PDB entry 7L3N | electron microscopy, 3.27 A resolution | chains A and B of the 5 polymer chains in the assembly

[Chain A (and B)]
Molecule: Spike glycoprotein
From: Severe acute respiratory syndrome coronavirus 2
Notes: chain B of this document is another copy of the same molecule, construct and numbering; everything in this record applies to it too
Reference sequence: P0DTC2 (SPIKE_SARS2); residue numbers follow UniProt; this construct covers 13-1208
Sequence (1276 residues; each row starts with the number of its first residue):
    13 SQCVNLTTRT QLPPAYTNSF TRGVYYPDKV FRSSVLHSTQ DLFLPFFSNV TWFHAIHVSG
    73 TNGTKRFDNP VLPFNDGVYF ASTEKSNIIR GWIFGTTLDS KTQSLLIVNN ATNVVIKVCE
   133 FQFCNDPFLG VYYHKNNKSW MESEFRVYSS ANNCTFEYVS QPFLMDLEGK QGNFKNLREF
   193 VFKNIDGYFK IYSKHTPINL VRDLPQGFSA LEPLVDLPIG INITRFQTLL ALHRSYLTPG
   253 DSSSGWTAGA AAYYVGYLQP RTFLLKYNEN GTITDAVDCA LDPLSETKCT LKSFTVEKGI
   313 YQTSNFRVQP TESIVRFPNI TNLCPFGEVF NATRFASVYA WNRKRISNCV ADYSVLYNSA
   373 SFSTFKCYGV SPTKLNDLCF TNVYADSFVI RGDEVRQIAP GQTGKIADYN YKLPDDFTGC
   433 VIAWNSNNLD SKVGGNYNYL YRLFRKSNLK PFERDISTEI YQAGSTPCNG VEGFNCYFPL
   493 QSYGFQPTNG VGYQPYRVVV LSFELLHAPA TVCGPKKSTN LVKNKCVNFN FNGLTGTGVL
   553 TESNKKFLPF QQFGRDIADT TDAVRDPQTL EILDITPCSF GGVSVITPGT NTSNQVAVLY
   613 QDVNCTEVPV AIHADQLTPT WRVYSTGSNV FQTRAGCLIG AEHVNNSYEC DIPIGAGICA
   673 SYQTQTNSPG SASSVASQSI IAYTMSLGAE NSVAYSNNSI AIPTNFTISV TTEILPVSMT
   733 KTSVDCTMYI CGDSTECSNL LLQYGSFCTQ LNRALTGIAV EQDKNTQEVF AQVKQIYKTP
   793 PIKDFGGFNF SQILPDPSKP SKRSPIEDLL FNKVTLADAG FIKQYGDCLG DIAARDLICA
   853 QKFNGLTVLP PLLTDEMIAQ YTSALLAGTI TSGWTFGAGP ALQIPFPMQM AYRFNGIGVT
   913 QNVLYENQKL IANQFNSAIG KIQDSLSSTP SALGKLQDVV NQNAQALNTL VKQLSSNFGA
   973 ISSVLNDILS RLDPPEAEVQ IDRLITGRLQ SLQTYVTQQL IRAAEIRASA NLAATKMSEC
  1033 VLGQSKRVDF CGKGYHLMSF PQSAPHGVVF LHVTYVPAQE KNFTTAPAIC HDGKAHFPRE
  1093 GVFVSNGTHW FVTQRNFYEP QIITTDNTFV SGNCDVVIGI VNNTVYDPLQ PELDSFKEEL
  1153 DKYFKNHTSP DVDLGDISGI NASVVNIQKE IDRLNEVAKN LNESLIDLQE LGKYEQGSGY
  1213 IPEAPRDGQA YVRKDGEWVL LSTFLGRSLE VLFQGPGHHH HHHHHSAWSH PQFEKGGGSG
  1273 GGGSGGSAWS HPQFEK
Disordered / not traced: 13-26, 67-78, 96-98, 143-155, 177-186, 247-260, 336-526, 621-639, 673-686, 829-852, 1147-1288 (chain B: 13-26, 67-80, 142-154, 177-186, 210-216, 243-262, 621-637, 673-686, 829-852, 1147-1288)
Differences from the reference sequence: conflict G682 (Arg in P0DTC2), S683 (Arg in P0DTC2), S685 (Arg in P0DTC2), P817 (Phe in P0DTC2), P892 (Ala in P0DTC2), P899 (Ala in P0DTC2), P942 (Ala in P0DTC2), P986 (Lys in P0DTC2), P987 (Val in P0DTC2); expression tag (1209-1288)
UniProt features mapped onto this chain:
  - region: N280 to C301 (Putative superantigen), R403 to D405 (Integrin-binding motif), N448 to F456 (Immunodominant HLA epitope recognized by the CD8+), P681, A684 (Putative superantigen), S816 to Y837 (Fusion peptide 1), K835 to F855 (Fusion peptide 2), D1163 to E1202 (Heptad repeat 2)
  - site: R815, S816 (Cleavage)
  - glycosylation: N17 (N-linked (GlcNAc...) (complex) asparagine), N61 (N-linked (GlcNAc...) (hybrid) asparagine), N74 (N-linked (GlcNAc...) (complex) asparagine), N122 (N-linked (GlcNAc...) (hybrid) asparagine), N149 (N-linked (GlcNAc...) (complex) asparagine), N165 (N-linked (GlcNAc...) (complex) asparagine), N234 (N-linked (GlcNAc...) (high mannose) asparagine), N282 (N-linked (GlcNAc...) (complex) asparagine), T323 (O-linked (GalNAc) threonine), S325 (O-linked (HexNAc...) serine), N331 (N-linked (GlcNAc...) (complex) asparagine), N343 (N-linked (GlcNAc...) (complex) asparagine), N603 (N-linked (GlcNAc...) (hybrid) asparagine), N616 (N-linked (GlcNAc...) (complex) asparagine), N657 (N-linked (GlcNAc...) (complex) asparagine), T676 (O-linked (GlcNAc...) threonine), T678 (O-linked (GlcNAc...) threonine), N709 (N-linked (GlcNAc...) (high mannose) asparagine), N717 (N-linked (GlcNAc...) (hybrid) asparagine), N801 (N-linked (GlcNAc...) (hybrid) asparagine) and 6 more in UniProt
  - natural variant: S13 (S13I: In strain: Epsilon/B.1.427/B.1.429), L18 (L18F: In strain: Beta/B.1.351, Gamma/P.1 and 1 more), T19 (T19I: In strain: Omicron/BQ.1.1, Omicron/XBB.1.5 and 1 more; T19R: In strain: Delta/B.1.617.2, Omicron/BA.2 and 4 more), T20 (T20N: In strain: Gamma/P.1), L24 to A27 (sequence variant, change not given here; In strain: Omicron/BA.2, Omicron/BA.2.12.1 and 6 more), P26 (P26S: In strain: Gamma/P.1), Q52 (Q52H: In strain: Omicron/EG.5.1), A67 (A67V: In strain: Eta/B.1.525, Omicron/BA.1), H69 to V70 (deletion: In strain: Alpha/B.1.1.7, Eta/B.1.525 and 5 more), G75 (G75V: In strain: Lambda/C.37), T76 (T76I: In strain: Lambda/C.37), D80 (D80A: In strain: Beta/B.1.351), 81 further natural variant entries in UniProt
  - mutagenesis: H69 to V70 (Increased incorporation of cleaved spike into virions), N121 (N121Q: Partial loss of biliverdin affinity), R190 (R190K: Partial loss of biliverdin affinity), N234 (N234Q: Increased resistance to neutralizing antibodies), N331 (N331Q: Reduced viral infectivity), N343 (N343Q: Reduced viral infectivity), L452 (L452R: Increased resistance to neutralizing antibodies. Decreases HLA binding to NF9 epitope. Increased binding affinity to human ACE2), Y453 (Y453F: Decreased HLA binding to NF9 epitope. Increased binding affinity to human ACE2), A475 (A475V: Increased resistance to neutralizing antibodies), V483 (V483A: Increased resistance to neutralizing antibodies), E484 (E484D: Increased replication in human TMEM106B overexpressing cells), F490 (F490L: Increased resistance to neutralizing antibodies and human covalescent sera neutralization), 12 further mutagenesis entries in UniProt
Cystine bridges: C131-C166, C291-C301, C538-C590, C617-C649, C662-C671, C738-C760, C743-C749, C1032-C1043, C1082-C1126
Glycans and other covalent adducts: N-acetylglucosamine (NAG) linked to N709, N717, N801, N1074, N1098, N1134

[Chain A / chain B interface]
Contacting residue pairs (133; chain A residue first):
  N317(A) - D737(B)  hydrogen bond
  R319(A) - M740(B)
  K558(A) - N282(B)
  F559(A) - F43(B)  hydrophobic
  L560(A) - N282(B)
  L560(A) - G283(B)
  F562(A) - Y38(B)  hydrophobic
  F562(A) - K41(B)
  F562(A) - E224(B)
  F562(A) - P225(B)
  Q563(A) - K41(B)
  Q563(A) - V42(B)
  Q563(A) - F43(B)
  Q564(A) - K41(B)  hydrogen bond
  F565(A) - V42(B)
  F565(A) - F43(B)  hydrogen bond (backbone-backbone)
  G566(A) - F43(B)
  R567(A) - V42(B)
  R567(A) - F43(B)  hydrogen bond (backbone-backbone)
  R567(A) - R44(B)
  I569(A) - V47(B)  hydrophobic
  I569(A) - K304(B)
  A570(A) - V963(B)
  F592(A) - K854(B)  hydrogen bond (backbone-side chain)
  F592(A) - F855(B)
  F592(A) - G857(B)
  D614(A) - K854(B)  hydrogen bond (backbone-side chain)
  D614(A) - T859(B)  hydrogen bond
  P665(A) - L864(B)  hydrophobic
  A668(A) - P862(B)  hydrophobic
  A668(A) - P863(B)  hydrogen bond (backbone-backbone)
  A668(A) - L864(B)
  A668(A) - T866(B)
  G669(A) - L864(B)  hydrogen bond (backbone-backbone)
  G669(A) - M869(B)
  M697(A) - L864(B)  hydrophobic
  M697(A) - L865(B)  hydrophobic
  M697(A) - M869(B)  hydrophobic
  L699(A) - I788(B)  hydrophobic
  L699(A) - M869(B)
  L699(A) - Q872(B)
  L699(A) - Y873(B)
  A701(A) - Q787(B)
  A701(A) - I788(B)  hydrogen bond (backbone-backbone)
  E702(A) - I788(B)
  E702(A) - K790(B)
  N703(A) - Q787(B)  hydrogen bond
  N703(A) - I788(B)  hydrogen bond (backbone-backbone)
  N703(A) - Y789(B)
  N703(A) - K790(B)
  S704(A) - K790(B)
  V705(A) - Y789(B)  hydrophobic
  V705(A) - K790(B)
  V705(A) - T883(B)
  V705(A) - Q895(B)
  A706(A) - Q895(B)
  Y707(A) - P792(B)  hydrophobic
  Y707(A) - D796(B)
  Y707(A) - F797(B)  hydrophobic
  Y707(A) - I896(B)
  Y707(A) - P897(B)  hydrophobic
  Y707(A) - F898(B)  hydrogen bond (side chain-backbone)
  S708(A) - P897(B)
  N709(A) - P897(B)
  S711(A) - Q895(B)
  S711(A) - P897(B)
  I712(A) - Q895(B)
  I712(A) - I896(B)  hydrophobic
  I712(A) - M900(B)  hydrophobic
  A713(A) - L894(B)
  A713(A) - Q895(B)  hydrogen bond (backbone-backbone)
  P715(A) - L894(B)
  Q957(A) - R765(B)
  T961(A) - S758(B)  hydrogen bond
  T961(A) - Q762(B)  hydrogen bond
  Q965(A) - Y756(B)
  Q965(A) - G757(B)
  Q965(A) - S758(B)  hydrogen bond (side chain-backbone)
  Q965(A) - F759(B)
  S968(A) - G757(B)
  F970(A) - Q755(B)  hydrogen bond (backbone-backbone)
  F970(A) - Y756(B)  hydrophobic
  G971(A) - Q755(B)
  P987(A) - D427(B)
  R995(A) - D994(B)  salt bridge
  S1003(A) - F759(B)
  T1006(A) - Q762(B)
  T1006(A) - Q1005(B)
  T1009(A) - T1009(B)
  Q1010(A) - L1012(B)
  I1013(A) - L1012(B)  hydrophobic
  E1017(A) - R1019(B)  salt bridge
  R1039(A) - T1027(B)
  R1039(A) - E1031(B)  salt bridge
  R1039(A) - R1039(B)
  V1040(A) - S1030(B)
  V1040(A) - E1031(B)
  D1041(A) - S1030(B)
  F1042(A) - E1031(B)
  K1045(A) - G889(B)
  K1045(A) - A890(B)  hydrogen bond (side chain-backbone)
  K1045(A) - G891(B)
  G1046(A) - A890(B)
  Y1047(A) - W886(B)
  Y1047(A) - A890(B)
  V1068(A) - A890(B)
  P1069(A) - P892(B)
  E1072(A) - P892(B)
  E1072(A) - L894(B)
  T1077(A) - P897(B)
  T1077(A) - M900(B)
  P1079(A) - Y917(B)
  F1089(A) - N914(B)
  F1089(A) - Y917(B)  hydrophobic
  P1090(A) - Q913(B)  hydrogen bond (backbone-side chain)
  R1091(A) - D1118(B)  salt bridge
  V1094(A) - Y904(B)
  R1107(A) - Y904(B)
  F1121(A) - T912(B)
  V1122(A) - Q1113(B)  hydrogen bond (backbone-side chain)
  S1123(A) - N914(B)  hydrogen bond
  S1123(A) - E918(B)  hydrogen bond
  S1123(A) - E1111(B)  hydrogen bond
  V1128(A) - Y917(B)
  V1128(A) - E918(B)
  V1129(A) - Y917(B)  hydrophobic
  I1130(A) - Y917(B)
  I1130(A) - Q920(B)
  I1130(A) - K921(B)
  L1141(A) - L1141(B)  hydrophobic
  L1141(A) - E1144(B)
  L1145(A) - E1144(B)
  L1145(A) - L1145(B)  hydrophobic
Also at the interface, not in a pair above, chain A (88 interface residues in all): Q314, K557, D571, T572, Q613, R646, A647, C662, G667, G700, N710, N969, G999, Q1002, A1070, A1078
Also at the interface, not in a pair above, chain B (92 interface residues in all): T284, G413, S735, K786, N856, V860, L861, I882, T887, A893, P899, N907, N960, S967, L1034, G1035

[Overview]
88 residues of chain A face 92 of chain B across their interface, with 24 hydrogen bonds and 4 salt bridges.
Polar contacts include R995(A)-D994(B), E1017(A)-R1019(B) and R1039(A)-E1031(B). Covalently linked
N-acetylglucosamine: at N709(A), N717(A), N801(A), N1074(A), N1098(A) and N1134(A).
Both chains are Spike glycoprotein (Severe acute respiratory syndrome coronavirus 2). Entry 7L3N (SARS-CoV 2
Spike Protein bound to LY-CoV555) was determined by electron microscopy.
